PDB entry 9HBL | X-ray diffraction, 2.19 A resolution | chains A and C of the 4 polymer chains in the assembly

[Chain A (and C)]
Molecule: Uncharacterized ABC transporter ATP-binding protein MJ0035
Organism: Methanocaldococcus jannaschii
Notes: chain C of this document is another copy of the same molecule, construct and numbering; everything in this record applies to it too
Reference sequence: Q60350 (Y035_METJA); residues 1-250 here = UniProt positions 1-250
Sequence (253 residues; each row starts with the number of its first residue; numbers below 1 keep their minus sign (Gly-2 is residue -2)):
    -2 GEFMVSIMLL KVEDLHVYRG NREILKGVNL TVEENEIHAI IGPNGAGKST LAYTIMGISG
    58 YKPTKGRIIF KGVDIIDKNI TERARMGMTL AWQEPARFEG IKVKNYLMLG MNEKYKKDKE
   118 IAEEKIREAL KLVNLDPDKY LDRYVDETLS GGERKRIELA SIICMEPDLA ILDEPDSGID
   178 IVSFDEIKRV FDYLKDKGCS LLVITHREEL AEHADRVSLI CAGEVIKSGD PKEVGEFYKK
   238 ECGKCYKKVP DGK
Disordered / not traced: 240-250
Differences from the reference sequence: expression tag (-2 to 0)
From the paper describing this entry:
  - mutagenesis - C218A, C239A, C242A: decreased binding to [4Fe-4S] cluster
  - mutagenesis - K45R (0.13 min-1): decreased catalytic activity on ATP
  - mutagenesis - K45R (8.76 +/- 2 nM): decreased binding to mantATPyS
  - mutagenesis - K45R: unchanged binding to [4Fe-4S] cluster
  - mutagenesis - K45R: abolished growth

[How chain A and chain C interact]
Contacting residue pairs (32; chain A residue first):
  Asn41(A) with Ser147(C); Asp177(C), hydrogen bond
  Asp173(A) with Arg204(C), salt bridge
  Asp177(A) with Asn41(C); His203(C)
  Ile178(A) with His203(C), hydrogen bond (backbone-side chain); Arg204(C)
  Val179(A) with His203(C); Arg204(C); Glu205(C), hydrogen bond (backbone-backbone); Glu206(C); Tyr235(C), hydrophobic
  Ser180(A) with Glu206(C); Lys236(C)
  Phe181(A) with Arg204(C); Glu206(C), hydrogen bond (backbone-side chain)
  Asp182(A) with Lys236(C), salt bridge
  His203(A) with Asp177(C); Ile178(C), hydrogen bond (side chain-backbone); Val179(C)
  Arg204(A) with Asp173(C), salt bridge; Ile178(C); Val179(C); Phe181(C); Arg204(C)
  Glu205(A) with Val179(C), hydrogen bond (backbone-backbone)
  Glu206(A) with Val179(C); Ser180(C); Phe181(C), hydrogen bond (side chain-backbone)
  Tyr235(A) with Val179(C)
  Lys236(A) with Ser180(C); Asp182(C), salt bridge
Also at the interface, not in a pair above, chain A (15 interface residues in all): Ser147

[In short]
The chain A/chain C interface involves 15 residues from each chain, with 7 hydrogen bonds and 4 salt bridges.
Polar contacts include Asp173(A)-Arg204(C), Asp182(A)-Lys236(C) and Asn41(A)-Asp177(C). From the paper: C218A,
C239A and C242A of chain A reduce binding to [4Fe-4S] cluster; K45R of chain A reduces catalytic activity on
ATP.
Chain A and chain C are both Uncharacterized ABC transporter ATP-binding protein MJ0035 (Methanocaldococcus
jannaschii); the structure, SmsC2B2 complex from M. jannaschii (monoclinic form), was determined by X-ray
diffraction together with 9H78, 9H7X and 9H7Y from the same study.
